PDB entry 5BRM | X-ray diffraction, 2.65 A resolution | chains B and N of the 15 polymer chains in the assembly

# Chain B
Name: MOB kinase activator 1A
Source organism: Homo sapiens
UniProt: Q9H8S9 (MOB1A_HUMAN); numbering as in UniProt (aligned over 41-216)
Chain sequence (177 residues; each row starts with the number of its first residue):
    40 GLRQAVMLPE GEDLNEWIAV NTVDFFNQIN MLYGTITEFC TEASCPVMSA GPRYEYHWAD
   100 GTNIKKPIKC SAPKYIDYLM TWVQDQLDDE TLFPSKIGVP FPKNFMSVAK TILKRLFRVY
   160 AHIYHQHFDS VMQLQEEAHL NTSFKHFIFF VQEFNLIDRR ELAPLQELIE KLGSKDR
Disordered / not traced: 40-51, 135-137, 213-216
Differences from the reference sequence: expression tag (40)
Bound ions: Zn2+: Cys79, Cys84, His161, His166
Curated features (UniProtKB/Swiss-Prot):
  - binding site (Zn(2+)): Cys79, Cys84, His161, His166
  - modified residue (Phosphothreonine): Thr74, Thr181

# Chain N
Name: Serine/threonine-protein kinase 3
Notes: EC 2.7.11.1
UniProt: Q13188 (STK3_HUMAN); residue numbers follow UniProt; this construct covers 371-401
Chain sequence (31 residues; each row starts with the number of its first residue):
   371 DEEEEDGTMK RNATSPQVQR PSFMDYFDKQ D
Disordered / not traced: 371-384, 397-401
Modified residues: Thr378 (phosphothreonine; TPO)
Curated features (UniProtKB/Swiss-Prot):
  - modified residue: Thr378 (Phosphothreonine), Thr384 (Phosphothreonine), Ser385 (Phosphoserine)

# Interface between chain B and chain N
Pairs across the interface (21; chain B residue first):
  Ala58(B) - Gln387(N)
  Val59(B) - Gln387(N)
  Val62(B) - Gln387(N)
  Val62(B) - Val388(N)
  Phe65(B) - Arg390(N)
  Asn66(B) - Val388(N)  hydrogen bond (side chain-backbone)
  Asn66(B) - Gln389(N)
  Asn66(B) - Arg390(N)  hydrogen bond (side chain-backbone)
  Asn69(B) - Ser392(N)
  Asn69(B) - Phe393(N)  hydrogen bond (side chain-backbone)
  Tyr72(B) - Phe393(N)  hydrophobic
  Thr76(B) - Phe393(N)
  Ile115(B) - Phe393(N)  hydrophobic
  Asp116(B) - Met394(N)
  Met119(B) - Phe393(N)  hydrophobic
  Gln123(B) - Gln389(N)
  Gln123(B) - Ser392(N)
  Leu126(B) - Gln389(N)
  Asp127(B) - Gln389(N)  hydrogen bond
  Pro133(B) - Gln387(N)
  Ser134(B) - Ser385(N)  hydrogen bond (backbone-side chain)
Other interface residues (no listed pair), chain B (17 interface residues in all): Gly73
Other interface residues (no listed pair), chain N (10 interface residues in all): Pro391, Asp395
Interface features reported in the paper:
  - hot spots on chain B (mutagenesis) - K153A/R154A/R157A, R154A, R157A: abolished binding to Serine/threonine-protein kinase 3 (chain N)
  - hot spots on chain B (mutagenesis) - H164A, F167A, L207K: decreased binding to Serine/threonine-protein kinase 3 (chain N)
  - hot spots on chain N (mutagenesis) - T378A: abolished binding to MOB kinase activator 1A (chain B)

# Summary
17 residues of chain B and 10 residues of chain N are in contact, with 5 hydrogen bonds. Among the polar pairs
are Asn66(B)-Val388(N), Asn66(B)-Arg390(N) and Asn69(B)-Phe393(N). From the paper: K153A/R154A/R157A, R154A
and R157A of chain B abolish binding to Serine/threonine-protein kinase 3 (chain N); H164A, F167A and L207K of
chain B reduce binding to Serine/threonine-protein kinase 3 (chain N).
Here chain B is MOB kinase activator 1A (Homo sapiens) and chain N is Serine/threonine-protein kinase 3. Entry
5BRM (Structural basis for Mob1-dependent activation of the core Mst-Lats kinase cascade in Hippo signaling)
was determined by X-ray diffraction together with 5BRK from the same study.
